9E1N - chains C and J of the 11 polymer chains in the assembly; structure by electron microscopy, 3.40 A resolution.

== Chain C ==
Protein: Histone H2A type 1
Source organism: Xenopus laevis
UniProtKB: P06897 (H2A1_XENLA); residues 0-129 here correspond to UniProt positions 1-130 (UniProt number = residue number + 1)
Sequence (130 residues; each row starts with the number of its first residue; numbering starts at 0):
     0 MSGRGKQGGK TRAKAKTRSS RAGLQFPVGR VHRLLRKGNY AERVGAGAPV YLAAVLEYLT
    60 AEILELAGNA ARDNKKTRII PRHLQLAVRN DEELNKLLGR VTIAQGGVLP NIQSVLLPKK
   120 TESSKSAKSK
Unresolved in the structure: 0-9, 119-129
Sequence notes: conflict Arg99 (Gly100 in P06897), Ser123 (Ala124 in P06897)
Curated features (UniProtKB/Swiss-Prot):
  - modified residue: Ser1 (N-acetylserine), Lys5 (N6-(2-hydroxyisobutyryl)lysine), Lys9 (N6-(2-hydroxyisobutyryl)lysine), Lys36 (N6-(2-hydroxyisobutyryl)lysine), Lys74 (N6-(2-hydroxyisobutyryl)lysine), Lys75 (N6-(2-hydroxyisobutyryl)lysine), Lys95 (N6-(2-hydroxyisobutyryl)lysine), Gln104 (N5-methylglutamine), Lys118 (N6-(2-hydroxyisobutyryl)lysine)
  - cross-link (Glycyl lysine isopeptide (Lys-Gly)): Lys13 (interchain with G-Cter in ubiquitin), Lys15 (interchain with G-Cter in ubiquitin), Lys119 (interchain with G-Cter in ubiquitin)

== Chain J ==
Molecule: 152-nt DNA strand
Source organism: Homo sapiens
Sequence (152 nucleotides; numbered -75 to 76; the number before each row is that of its first residue; numbers below 1 keep their minus sign (DC-75 is residue -75)):
   -75 CCCTGGAGAA TCCCGGTGCC GAGGCCGCTC AATTGGTCGT AGACAGCTCT AGCACCGCTT
   -15 AAACGCACGT ACGCGCTGTC CCCCGCGTTT TAACCGCCAA GGGGATTACT CCCTAGTCTC
    45 CAGGCACGTG TCAGATATAT ACATCCTGTG CA
Unresolved in the structure: -75

== Interface between chain C and chain J ==
Residue-residue contacts - 11 pairs, chain C then chain J:
  Ala14(C) with DT-43(J), phosphate contact; DT-42(J), phosphate contact
  Lys15(C) with DT-43(J), phosphate contact; DT-42(J), hydrogen bond to the phosphate
  Thr16(C) with DT-43(J), phosphate contact
  Arg17(C) with DT-43(J), hydrogen bond to the phosphate
  Arg20(C) with DT-42(J), salt bridge to the phosphate
  Gly28(C) with DT-43(J), phosphate contact
  Arg29(C) with DA-44(J), phosphate contact
  Arg32(C) with DA-44(J), salt bridge to the phosphate
  Arg77(C) with DA-54(J), sugar contact
Other interface residues (no listed pair), chain C (13 interface residues in all): Arg11, Ala12, Lys13, Arg42
Other interface residues (no listed pair), chain J (7 interface residues in all): DA-45, DG-41, DA-35

== Overview ==
Chain C and chain J form an interface of 13 and 7 residues respectively, with 2 hydrogen bonds and 2 salt
bridges. Among the polar pairs are Lys15(C)-DT-42(J), Arg17(C)-DT-43(J) and Arg20(C)-DT-42(J).
Chain C is Histone H2A type 1 (Xenopus laevis) and chain J is a 152-nt DNA strand (Homo sapiens); the
structure, Snf2h bound nucleosome complex-ClassA3, was determined by electron microscopy together with 9E1L,
9E1M, 9E1O, 9E1P, 9E1Q, 9E1R and 4 further entries from the same study.
